3SJL - chains D and F of the 6 polymer chains in the assembly; structure by X-ray diffraction, 1.63 A resolution.

== Chain D (and F) ==
Name: Methylamine dehydrogenase heavy chain
Organism: Paracoccus denitrificans
Notes: EC 1.4.99.3; chain F of this document is another copy of the same molecule, construct and numbering; everything in this record applies to it too
Reference sequence: A1BB97 (A1BB97_PARDP); residues 1-386 here correspond to UniProt positions 32-417 (UniProt number = residue number + 31)
Sequence (386 residues; row label = number of the first residue in the row):
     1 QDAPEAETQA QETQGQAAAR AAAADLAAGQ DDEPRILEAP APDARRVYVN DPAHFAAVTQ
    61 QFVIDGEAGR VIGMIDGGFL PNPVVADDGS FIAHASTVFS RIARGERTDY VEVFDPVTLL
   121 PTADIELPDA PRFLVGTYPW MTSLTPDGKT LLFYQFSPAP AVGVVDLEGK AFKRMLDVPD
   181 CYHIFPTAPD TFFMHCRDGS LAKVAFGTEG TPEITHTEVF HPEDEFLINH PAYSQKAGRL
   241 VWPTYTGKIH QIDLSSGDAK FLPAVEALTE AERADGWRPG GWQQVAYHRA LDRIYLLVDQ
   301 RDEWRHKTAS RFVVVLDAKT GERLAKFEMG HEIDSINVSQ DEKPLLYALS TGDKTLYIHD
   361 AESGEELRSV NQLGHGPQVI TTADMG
Unresolved in the structure: 1-10
Cystine bridges: Cys181-Cys196

== How chain D and chain F interact ==
Residue-residue contacts - 26 pairs, chain D then chain F:
  Val58(D) - Val58(F)  hydrophobic
  Val58(D) - Ile102(F)  hydrophobic
  Asp76(D) - Ala103(F)
  Gly77(D) - Ile102(F)
  Gly78(D) - Ile102(F)
  Val98(D) - Ser100(F)
  Val98(D) - Arg101(F)
  Val98(D) - Ile102(F)  hydrophobic
  Ser100(D) - Val98(F)
  Arg101(D) - Val98(F)
  Arg101(D) - Tyr110(F)
  Arg101(D) - Asp124(F)  salt bridge
  Ile102(D) - Val58(F)  hydrophobic
  Ile102(D) - Gly77(F)
  Ile102(D) - Gly78(F)
  Ile102(D) - Val98(F)  hydrophobic
  Ile102(D) - Tyr110(F)
  Ala103(D) - Asp76(F)
  Arg104(D) - Glu112(F)  salt bridge
  Arg104(D) - Pro121(F)
  Tyr110(D) - Arg101(F)
  Tyr110(D) - Ile102(F)
  Glu112(D) - Arg104(F)  salt bridge
  Pro121(D) - Arg104(F)
  Asp124(D) - Arg101(F)  salt bridge
  His375(D) - His375(F)
Interface residues without a listed pair, chain D (16 interface residues in all): Thr108
Interface residues without a listed pair, chain F (16 interface residues in all): Thr108

== Summary ==
Chain D and chain F each contribute 16 residues to their interface; the contacts include 4 salt bridges. Among
the polar pairs are Arg101(D)-Asp124(F) and Arg104(D)-Glu112(F).
Both chains are Methylamine dehydrogenase heavy chain (Paracoccus denitrificans). Entry 3SJL (Crystal
Structure of the P107S-MauG/pre-Methylamine Dehydrogenase Complex) was determined by X-ray diffraction
together with 3SLE from the same study.
